PDB entry 4E7L | X-ray diffraction, 3.00 A resolution | chains A and B of the 6 polymer chains in the assembly

# Chain A (and B)
Protein: Pro-Pol polyprotein
Organism: Human spumaretrovirus
Notes: EC 2.7.7.49, 2.7.7.7, 3.1.26.4, 3.4.23.-; chain B of this document is another copy of the same molecule, construct and numbering; everything in this record applies to it too
Reference sequence: P14350 (POL_FOAMV); residues 1-392 here correspond to UniProt positions 752-1143 (UniProt number = residue number + 751)
Amino-acid sequence (395 residues; each row starts with the number of its first residue; numbers below 1 keep their minus sign (Gly-2 is residue -2)):
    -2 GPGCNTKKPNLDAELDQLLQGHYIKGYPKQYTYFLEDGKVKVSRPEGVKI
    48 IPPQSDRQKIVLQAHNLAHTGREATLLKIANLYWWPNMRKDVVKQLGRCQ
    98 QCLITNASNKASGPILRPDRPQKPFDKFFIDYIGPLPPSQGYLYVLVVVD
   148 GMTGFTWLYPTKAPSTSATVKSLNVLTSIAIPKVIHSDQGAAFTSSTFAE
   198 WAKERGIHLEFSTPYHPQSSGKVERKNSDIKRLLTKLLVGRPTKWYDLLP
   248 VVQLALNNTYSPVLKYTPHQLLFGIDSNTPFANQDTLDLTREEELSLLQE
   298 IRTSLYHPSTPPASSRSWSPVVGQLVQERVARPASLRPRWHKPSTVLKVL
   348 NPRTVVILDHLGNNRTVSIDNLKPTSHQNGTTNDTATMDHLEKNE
Unresolved in the structure: -2 to 9, 375-392 (chain B: -2 to 115, 279-392)
Sequence notes: expression tag (-2 to 0); variant Ser217 (Gly968 in P14350), Gly218 (Ser969 in P14350)
UniProt features mapped onto this chain:
  - binding site (Mg(2+)): Asp123, Asp185
Bound ions: Zn2+: His62, His66, Cys96, Cys99; Mn2+ site 1: Asp128, Glu221 (shared with 1 residue of chain D); Mn2+ site 2: Asp128, Asp185 (shared with 1 residue of chain t)

# Interface between chain A and chain B
Residue-residue contacts - 67 pairs, chain A then chain B:
  Lys120(A) - Ile272(B)
  Lys120(A) - Asp273(B)
  Pro121(A) - Ile272(B)
  Phe122(A) - His266(B)
  Phe122(A) - Phe270(B)  hydrophobic
  Phe122(A) - Ile272(B)  hydrophobic
  Phe122(A) - Asn275(B)
  Phe152(A) - Ile176(B)
  Trp154(A) - Ile176(B)
  Thr174(A) - Leu251(B)
  Ser175(A) - Pro247(B)
  Ser175(A) - Gln250(B)
  Ser175(A) - Leu251(B)
  Ile176(A) - Phe152(B)
  Ile176(A) - Trp154(B)
  Ile176(A) - Phe270(B)  hydrophobic
  Ala177(A) - His266(B)
  Ile178(A) - Leu251(B)  hydrophobic
  Ile178(A) - Asn275(B)  hydrogen bond (backbone-side chain)
  Ile178(A) - Thr276(B)
  Lys180(A) - Asn275(B)  hydrogen bond
  Pro247(A) - Ser175(B)
  Gln250(A) - Ser175(B)  hydrogen bond (side chain-backbone)
  Gln250(A) - Ile176(B)
  Leu251(A) - Ser175(B)
  Leu251(A) - Ile178(B)  hydrophobic
  His266(A) - Phe122(B)
  His266(A) - Ile176(B)
  Leu269(A) - Leu269(B)
  Leu269(A) - Phe270(B)
  Phe270(A) - Phe122(B)  hydrophobic
  Phe270(A) - Leu269(B)
  Phe270(A) - Phe270(B)  hydrophobic
  Ile272(A) - Lys120(B)
  Ile272(A) - Phe122(B)  hydrophobic
  Asp273(A) - Phe122(B)
  Ser274(A) - Phe122(B)
  Ser274(A) - Ala177(B)
  Ser274(A) - Ile178(B)
  Asn275(A) - Ile178(B)  hydrogen bond (backbone-backbone)
  Asn275(A) - Pro179(B)  hydrogen bond (side chain-backbone)
  Asn275(A) - Lys180(B)
  Asn275(A) - Arg202(B)
  Asn275(A) - Gly203(B)  hydrogen bond (side chain-backbone)
  Asn275(A) - Ile204(B)
  Thr283(A) - Lys120(B)  hydrogen bond (backbone-side chain)
  Leu284(A) - Pro118(B)
  Leu284(A) - Lys120(B)
  Asp285(A) - Pro118(B)
  Leu286(A) - Pro118(B)
  Leu286(A) - Lys120(B)  hydrogen bond (backbone-side chain)
  Thr287(A) - Lys120(B)
  Arg288(A) - Lys120(B)
  Arg288(A) - Pro121(B)
  Arg288(A) - Met149(B)
  Arg288(A) - Leu268(B)  hydrogen bond (side chain-backbone)
  Arg288(A) - Leu269(B)  hydrogen bond (side chain-backbone)
  Glu289(A) - Tyr263(B)  hydrogen bond
  Glu291(A) - Lys120(B)  salt bridge
  Leu292(A) - Gln267(B)
  Leu292(A) - Leu268(B)
  Leu292(A) - Gly271(B)
  Leu295(A) - Phe270(B)
  Gln296(A) - Gly271(B)
  Arg299(A) - Phe270(B)  hydrogen bond (side chain-backbone)
  Arg299(A) - Gly271(B)
  Arg299(A) - Ile272(B)
Other interface residues (no listed pair), chain A (35 interface residues in all): Pro179, Thr276
Other interface residues (no listed pair), chain B (33 interface residues in all): Arg117, Gln119, Thr174

# Summary
Chain A and chain B form an interface of 35 and 33 residues respectively; the contacts include 12 hydrogen
bonds and 1 salt bridge. Polar pairs include Glu291(A)-Lys120(B), Ile178(A)-Asn275(B) and Lys180(A)-Asn275(B).
From UniProt: Mg2+-binding residues Asp123(A) and Asp185(A) on chain A.
Both chains are Pro-Pol polyprotein (Human spumaretrovirus). Entry 4E7L (PFV integrase Strand Transfer Complex
(STC-Mn*) following reaction in crystallo, at 3.0 A resolution) was determined by X-ray diffraction, deposited
together with 4E7H, 4E7I, 4E7J and 4E7K.
